PDB entry 6KSV | X-ray diffraction, 2.42 A resolution | chain A

== Chain A ==
Protein: Alpha/beta hydrolase
From: Streptomyces albidoflavus
UniProtKB: A0A4Q6RSJ1 (A0A4Q6RSJ1_9ACTN); numbering as in UniProt (aligned over 1-451)
Amino-acid sequence (471 residues; each row starts with the number of its first residue; numbers below 1 keep their minus sign (Met-19 is residue -19)):
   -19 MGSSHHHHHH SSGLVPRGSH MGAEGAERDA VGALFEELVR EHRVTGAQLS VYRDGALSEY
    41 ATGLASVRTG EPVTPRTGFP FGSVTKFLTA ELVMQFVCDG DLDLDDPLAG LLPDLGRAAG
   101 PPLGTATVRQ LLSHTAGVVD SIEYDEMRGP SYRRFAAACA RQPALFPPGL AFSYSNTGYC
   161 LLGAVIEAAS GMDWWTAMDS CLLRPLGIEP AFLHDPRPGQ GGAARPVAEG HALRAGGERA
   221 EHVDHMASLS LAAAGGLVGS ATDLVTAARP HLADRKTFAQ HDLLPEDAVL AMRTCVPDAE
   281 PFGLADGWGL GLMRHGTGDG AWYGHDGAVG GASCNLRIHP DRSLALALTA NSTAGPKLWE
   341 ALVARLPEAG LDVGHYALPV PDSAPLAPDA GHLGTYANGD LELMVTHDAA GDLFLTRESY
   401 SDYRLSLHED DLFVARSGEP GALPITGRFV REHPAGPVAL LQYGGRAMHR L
Disordered / not traced: -19 to 3, 94-101, 212-224
Sequence notes: expression tag (-19 to 0)
Covalent attachments: D-leucine (DLE) linked to Ser63
Bound ions: yttrium (III) ion: Glu123, Glu126
Small-molecule neighbours: D-leucine (DLE): Gly62, Tyr154, Asn156, His225, Met226, Leu284, Asp306, Gly307, Ala308, Arg446
From the paper describing this entry:
  - binding site for D-leucine: Ser63
  - conformationally variable residues (loop rearrangement, order/disorder transition): His211 to Asp224, His225, Met226
  - specificity-determining residues: Arg446 (from molecular simulation)
  - mutagenesis - H225A: decreased catalytic activity

== In short ==
Covalently linked D-leucine: at Ser63. The yttrium (III) ion site is built by Glu123 and Glu126. The paper
reports a binding site for D-leucine at Ser63; H225A reduces catalytic activity.
Chain A is Alpha/beta hydrolase (Streptomyces albidoflavus); the structure, Crystal structure of SurE with
D-Leu, was determined by X-ray diffraction together with 6KSU from the same study.
